Entry 3MZE (X-ray diffraction, 2.10 A resolution); this record covers chain A.

# Chain A
Protein: D-alanyl-D-alanine carboxypeptidase dacA
From: Escherichia coli
Notes: EC 3.4.16.4, 3.5.2.6; fragment: Soluble construct
Reference sequence: P0AEB2 (DACA_ECOLI); residues 1-357 here correspond to UniProt positions 30-386 (UniProt number = residue number + 29)
Amino-acid sequence (363 residues; numbered 1 to 363; the number before each row is that of its first residue):
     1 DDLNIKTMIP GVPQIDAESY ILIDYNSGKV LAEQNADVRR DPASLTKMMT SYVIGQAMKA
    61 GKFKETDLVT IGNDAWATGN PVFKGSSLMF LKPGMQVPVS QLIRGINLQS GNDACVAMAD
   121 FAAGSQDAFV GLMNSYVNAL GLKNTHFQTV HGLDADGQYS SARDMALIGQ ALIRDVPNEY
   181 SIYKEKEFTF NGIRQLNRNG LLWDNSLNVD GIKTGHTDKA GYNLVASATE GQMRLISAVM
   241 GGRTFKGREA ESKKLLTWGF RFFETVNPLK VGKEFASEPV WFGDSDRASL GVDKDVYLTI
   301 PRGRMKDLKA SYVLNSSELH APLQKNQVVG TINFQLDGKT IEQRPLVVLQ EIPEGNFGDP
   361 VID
Unresolved in the structure: 1-3, 356-363
Swiss-Prot annotation at these positions:
  - active site: Ser-44 (Acyl-ester intermediate), Lys-47 (Proton acceptor), Ser-110
  - binding site (substrate): Lys-213
Covalently attached groups: Cefoxitin, bound form (1QL) linked to Ser-44
Small-molecule neighbours: Cefoxitin, bound form (1QL; (2R)-5-[(carbamoyloxy)methyl]-2-{(1S)-1-methoxy-2-oxo-1-[(thiophen-2-ylacetyl)amino]ethyl}-3,6-dihydro-2H-1,3-thiazine-4-carboxylic acid): Ala-43, Lys-47, Lys-84, Gly-85, Ser-86, Ser-87, Ser-110, Asn-112, His-151, Leu-153, Arg-198, Thr-214, Gly-215, His-216, Thr-217, Phe-245, Arg-248
From the paper describing this entry:
  - binding site for Cefoxitin, bound form: Asn-112, Arg-198, Phe-245, Arg-248
  - conformationally variable residues (loop rearrangement): Gly-242 to Ala-250
  - contacts within the chain: Ser-44/Lys-47 (hydrogen bond), Lys-47/Asn-112 (hydrogen bond), Ser-110/Lys-213 (hydrogen bond)
  - mutagenesis - R248A (2-fold), R248K (2-fold): decreased binding to Cefoxitin, bound form
  - mutagenesis - R248K (20-fold): decreased catalytic activity
  - mutagenesis - R248K: decreased binding to penicillin
  - mutagenesis - R248A: decreased catalytic activity on penicillin
  - mutagenesis - R248A, R248K: unchanged catalytic activity on penicillinoyl complex
  - catalytic residues: Arg-248
  - catalytic residues: Ser-110 (citing earlier work)

# In short
Cefoxitin, bound form is covalently linked to Ser-44. Curated annotation (UniProt) lists 3 active-site
residues and substrate-binding residue Lys-213. The paper reports catalytic residues Arg-248 and Ser-110;
R248A and R248K reduce binding to Cefoxitin, bound form.
Chain A is D-alanyl-D-alanine carboxypeptidase dacA (Escherichia coli); the structure, Structure of
penicillin-binding protein 5 from E.coli: cefoxitin acyl-enzyme complex, was determined by X-ray diffraction,
deposited together with 3MZD and 3MZF.
